5I8Q - chains A and C; structure by X-ray diffraction, 4.20 A resolution (low resolution: residue-level contacts below are approximate; hydrogen-bond / salt-bridge calls are withheld).

[Chain A]
Molecule: Pre-mRNA-splicing factor ATP-dependent RNA helicase PRP43
Source organism: Saccharomyces cerevisiae S288c
Notes: EC 3.6.4.13
Reference sequence: P53131 (PRP43_YEAST); residue numbers follow UniProt; this construct covers 1-767
Sequence (767 residues; each row starts with the number of its first residue):
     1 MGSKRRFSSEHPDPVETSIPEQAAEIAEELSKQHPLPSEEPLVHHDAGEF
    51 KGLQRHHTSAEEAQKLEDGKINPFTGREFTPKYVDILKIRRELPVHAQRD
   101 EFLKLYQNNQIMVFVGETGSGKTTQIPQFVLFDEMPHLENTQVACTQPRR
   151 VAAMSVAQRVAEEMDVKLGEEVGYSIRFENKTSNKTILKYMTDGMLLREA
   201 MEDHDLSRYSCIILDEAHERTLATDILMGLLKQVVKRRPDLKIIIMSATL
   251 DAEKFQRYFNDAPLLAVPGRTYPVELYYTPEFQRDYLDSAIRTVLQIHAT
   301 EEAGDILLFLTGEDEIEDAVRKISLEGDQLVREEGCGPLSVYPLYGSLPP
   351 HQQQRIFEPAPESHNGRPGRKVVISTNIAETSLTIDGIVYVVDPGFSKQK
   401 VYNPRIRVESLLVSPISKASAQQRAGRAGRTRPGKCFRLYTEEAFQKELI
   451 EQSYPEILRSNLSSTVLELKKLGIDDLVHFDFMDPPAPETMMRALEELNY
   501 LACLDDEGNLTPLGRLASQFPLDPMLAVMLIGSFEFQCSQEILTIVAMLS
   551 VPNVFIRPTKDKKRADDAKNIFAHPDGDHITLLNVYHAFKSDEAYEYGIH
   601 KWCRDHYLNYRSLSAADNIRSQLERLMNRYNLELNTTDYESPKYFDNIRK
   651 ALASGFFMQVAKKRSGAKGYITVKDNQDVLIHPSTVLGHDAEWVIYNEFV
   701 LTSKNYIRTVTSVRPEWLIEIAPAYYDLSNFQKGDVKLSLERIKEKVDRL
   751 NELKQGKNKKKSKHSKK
Disordered / not traced: 1-3, 756-767
Bound ions: Mg2+: Thr123, Asp215, Ser382 (together with AMP-PNP)
Ligand contacts: AMP-PNP (ANP; phosphoaminophosphonic acid-adenylate ester): Glu117, Thr118, Gly119, Ser120, Gly121, Lys122, Thr123, Thr124, Arg159, Asp215, Glu216, Ala248, Ser382, Thr384, Asp386, Gln423, Arg427, Arg430, Thr431

[Chain C]
Molecule: 9-nt RNA strand
Sequence (9 nucleotides; each row starts with the number of its first residue):
     1 UUUUUUUUU

[Interface between chain A and chain C]
Pairs across the interface (42):
  Pro148(A) with U5(C); U6(C)
  Arg149(A) with U5(C)
  Arg150(A) with U6(C); U7(C)
  Ile176(A) with U7(C)
  Arg177(A) with U7(C); U8(C); U9(C)
  Phe178(A) with U9(C)
  Thr192(A) with U6(C); U7(C)
  Gly194(A) with U6(C); U7(C)
  Met195(A) with U7(C); U8(C)
  Arg198(A) with U7(C); U8(C)
  Glu199(A) with U8(C)
  Gly312(A) with U4(C)
  Glu313(A) with U4(C)
  Tyr345(A) with U5(C)
  Gly346(A) with U5(C)
  Thr376(A) with U4(C); U5(C)
  Asn377(A) with U4(C)
  Lys398(A) with U3(C); U4(C)
  Lys400(A) with U4(C)
  Leu411(A) with U3(C); U4(C)
  Gln519(A) with U8(C)
  Pro521(A) with U7(C); U8(C)
  Leu549(A) with U3(C)
  Pro552(A) with U3(C)
  Gln622(A) with U9(C)
  Arg625(A) with U9(C)
  Leu626(A) with U9(C)
  Arg629(A) with U8(C)
  Thr702(A) with U2(C)
  Tyr706(A) with U1(C)
Interface residues without a listed pair, chain A (41 interface residues in all): Asn180, Asp193, Glu202, Thr311, Ser347, Ile378, Val551, Arg557, His682, Pro683, Arg708

[Summary]
The interface between chain A and chain C involves 41 residues on one side and 9 on the other. Bound to chain
A: AMP-PNP. Thr123(A), Asp215(A) and Ser382(A) form the Mg2+ site.
Chain A is Pre-mRNA-splicing factor ATP-dependent RNA helicase PRP43 (Saccharomyces cerevisiae S288c) and
chain C is a 9-nt RNA strand; the structure, S. cerevisiae Prp43 in complex with RNA and ADPNP, was determined
by X-ray diffraction.
